4ELM - chains G and H of the 4 polymer chains in the assembly; structure by X-ray diffraction, 3.48 A resolution.

Chain G:
Molecule: Hy19.3 TCR alpha chain (mouse variable domain, human constant domain)
Source organism: Mus musculus
Amino-acid sequence (208 residues; each row starts with the number of its first residue):
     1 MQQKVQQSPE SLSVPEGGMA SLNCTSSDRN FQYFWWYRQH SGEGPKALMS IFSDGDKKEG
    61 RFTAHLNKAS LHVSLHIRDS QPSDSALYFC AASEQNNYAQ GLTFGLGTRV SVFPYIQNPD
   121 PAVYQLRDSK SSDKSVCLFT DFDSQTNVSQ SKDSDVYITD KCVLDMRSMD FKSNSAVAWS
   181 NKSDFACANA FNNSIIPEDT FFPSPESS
Unresolved in the structure: 1-3, 125-136, 148-153, 177-186, 203-208
Disulfides: Cys24-Cys90, Cys137-Cys187

Chain H:
Molecule: Hy19.3 TCR beta chain (mouse variable domain, human constant domain)
Source organism: Mus musculus
Amino-acid sequence (244 residues; row label = number of the first residue in the row; numbering starts at 0):
     0 MGPKVLQIPS HQIIDMGQMV TLNCDPVSNH LYFYWYKQIL GQQMEFLVNF YNGKVMEKSK
    60 LFKDQFSVER PDGSYFTLKI QPTALEDSAV YFCASSFWGA YAEQFFGPGT RLTVLEDLRN
   120 VTPPKVSLFE PSKAEISHTQ KATLVCLATG FYPDHVELSW WVNGKEVHSG VCTDPQPLKE
   180 QPALNDSRYS LSSRLRVSAT FWQNPRNHFR CQVQFYGLSE NDEWTQDRAK PVTQIVSAEA
   240 WGRA
Unresolved in the structure: 0-2, 128, 147, 161-164, 206-208, 223-243
Disulfides: Cys23-Cys92, Cys145-Cys210
Residues lining bound ligands: Sphingosine-1-galactoside-3-sulfate (SGF; (2S,3R,4E)-2-amino-3-hydroxyoctadec-4-en-1-yl 3-O-sulfo-beta-D-galactopyranoside): Asn28, His29, Ser95, Phe96, Trp97, Phe104
Reported in the primary citation:
  - mutagenesis - E102A: unchanged binding to Antigen-presenting glycoprotein CD1d1
  - binding site for Sphingosine-1-galactoside-3-sulfate: His29, Phe96, Trp97

Chain G / chain H interface:
Cross-chain cystine bridges: Cys162(G)-Cys171(H)
Contacting residue pairs (52; chain G residue first):
  Trp35(G) - Tyr100(H)
  Trp35(G) - Ala101(H)
  Trp35(G) - Glu102(H)
  Tyr37(G) - Glu102(H)
  Tyr37(G) - Gln103(H)  hydrogen bond (side chain-backbone)
  Tyr37(G) - Phe105(H)  hydrophobic
  Gln39(G) - Gln37(H)  hydrogen bond
  Gln39(G) - Met43(H)
  Glu43(G) - Phe91(H)
  Gly44(G) - Phe91(H)
  Gly44(G) - Gly106(H)
  Pro45(G) - Met43(H)  hydrophobic
  Pro45(G) - Phe105(H)
  Ala47(G) - Glu102(H)
  Phe52(G) - Tyr100(H)
  Phe89(G) - Gln41(H)
  Glu94(G) - Tyr100(H)  hydrogen bond (backbone-side chain)
  Gln95(G) - Tyr100(H)
  Asn96(G) - Tyr100(H)  hydrogen bond (backbone-side chain)
  Asn97(G) - Tyr100(H)  hydrogen bond (backbone-side chain)
  Tyr98(G) - Gly98(H)
  Tyr98(G) - Ala99(H)
  Tyr98(G) - Tyr100(H)  hydrophobic
  Ala99(G) - Met55(H)  hydrophobic
  Ala99(G) - Gly98(H)
  Ala99(G) - Ala99(H)
  Gln100(G) - Tyr33(H)  hydrogen bond (backbone-side chain)
  Gln100(G) - Asn48(H)
  Gln100(G) - Gly98(H)  hydrogen bond (backbone-backbone)
  Gln100(G) - Ala99(H)
  Gln100(G) - Gln103(H)  hydrogen bond (backbone-side chain)
  Gly101(G) - Tyr35(H)
  Leu102(G) - Tyr35(H)  hydrogen bond (backbone-side chain)
  Leu102(G) - Gln103(H)
  Phe104(G) - Gln42(H)
  Phe104(G) - Met43(H)  hydrophobic
  Phe104(G) - Phe105(H)  hydrophobic
  Gly105(G) - Gln42(H)
  Leu106(G) - Gln42(H)
  Tyr124(G) - Ser131(H)
  Tyr124(G) - Ala133(H)
  Tyr124(G) - Glu134(H)
  Leu138(G) - Thr142(H)
  Thr159(G) - Ser191(H)  hydrogen bond
  Thr159(G) - Arg193(H)
  Cys162(G) - Cys171(H)  disulfide
  Cys162(G) - Thr172(H)
  Leu164(G) - Gly169(H)
  Asp165(G) - Gly169(H)  hydrogen bond (backbone-backbone)
  Met166(G) - Gly169(H)
  Arg167(G) - Ser168(H)  hydrogen bond (backbone-side chain)
  Ser175(G) - Arg193(H)  hydrogen bond
Other interface residues (no listed pair), chain G (34 interface residues in all): Leu87, Val163, Ser168, Phe201
Other interface residues (no listed pair), chain H (32 interface residues in all): Tyr31, Phe45, His137, Thr138, Val144

Summary:
34 residues of chain G face 32 of chain H across their interface; the contacts include 1 disulfide bond and 13
hydrogen bonds. Polar contacts include Tyr37(G)-Gln103(H), Gln39(G)-Gln37(H) and Glu94(G)-Tyr100(H). The paper
reports a binding site for Sphingosine-1-galactoside-3-sulfate at His29(H), Phe96(H) and Trp97(H); E102A of
chain H leaves binding to Antigen-presenting glycoprotein CD1d1 unchanged.
Here chain G is Hy19.3 TCR alpha chain (mouse variable domain, human constant domain) and chain H is Hy19.3
TCR beta chain (mouse variable domain, human constant domain), both from Mus musculus. Entry 4ELM (Crystal
structure of the mouse CD1d-lysosulfatide-Hy19.3 TCR complex) was determined by X-ray diffraction together
with 4ELK from the same study.
